PDB entry 9DZS | X-ray diffraction, 1.75 A resolution | chain A

# Chain A
Molecule: R699
Source organism: Acanthamoeba polyphaga mimivirus
UniProt: Q5UNV6 (YR699_MIMIV); numbering as in UniProt (aligned over 2-455)
Chain sequence (458 residues; numbered -2 to 455; the number before each row is that of its first residue; numbers below 1 keep their minus sign (Gly-2 is residue -2)):
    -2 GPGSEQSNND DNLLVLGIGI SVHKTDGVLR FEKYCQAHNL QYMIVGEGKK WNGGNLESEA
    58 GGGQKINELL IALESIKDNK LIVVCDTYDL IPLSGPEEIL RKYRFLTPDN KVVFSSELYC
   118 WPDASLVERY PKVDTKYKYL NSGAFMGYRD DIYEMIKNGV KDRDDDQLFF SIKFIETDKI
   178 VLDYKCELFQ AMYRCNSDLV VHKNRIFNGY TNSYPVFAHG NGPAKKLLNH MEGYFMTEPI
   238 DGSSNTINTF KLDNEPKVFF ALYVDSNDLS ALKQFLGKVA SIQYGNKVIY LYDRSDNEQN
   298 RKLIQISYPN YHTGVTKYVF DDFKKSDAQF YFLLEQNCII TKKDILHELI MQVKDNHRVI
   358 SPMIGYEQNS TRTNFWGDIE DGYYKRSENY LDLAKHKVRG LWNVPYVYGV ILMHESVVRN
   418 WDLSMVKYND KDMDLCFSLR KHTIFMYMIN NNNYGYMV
Disordered / not traced: -2 to 9, 295-301
Sequence notes: expression tag (-2 to 1)
Bound ions: Mn2+: Asp83, Asp86, His216 (together with UDP)
Small-molecule neighbours: UDP (uridine-5'-diphosphate): Ile15, Gly16, Ile17, Trp48, Leu53, Lys62, Asp83, Thr84, Tyr85, Asp86, Trp118, His216, Asn218, Gly219, Lys222

# Summary
Bound to chain A: UDP. The Mn2+ site is built by Asp83, Asp86 and His216.
Chain A is R699 (Acanthamoeba polyphaga mimivirus); the structure, Acanthamoeba Polyphaga Mimivirus R699, was
determined by X-ray diffraction together with 9DYT and 9E92 from the same study.
